8PID - chains J and R of the 9 polymer chains in the assembly; structure by electron microscopy, 3.00 A resolution.

[Chain J]
Name: DNA-directed RNA polymerase subunit beta'
From: Escherichia coli
Notes: EC 2.7.7.6
UniProtKB: P0A8T7 (RPOC_ECOLI); numbering as in UniProt (aligned over 2-1407)
Chain sequence (1416 residues; numbered 1 to 1416; the number before each row is that of its first residue):
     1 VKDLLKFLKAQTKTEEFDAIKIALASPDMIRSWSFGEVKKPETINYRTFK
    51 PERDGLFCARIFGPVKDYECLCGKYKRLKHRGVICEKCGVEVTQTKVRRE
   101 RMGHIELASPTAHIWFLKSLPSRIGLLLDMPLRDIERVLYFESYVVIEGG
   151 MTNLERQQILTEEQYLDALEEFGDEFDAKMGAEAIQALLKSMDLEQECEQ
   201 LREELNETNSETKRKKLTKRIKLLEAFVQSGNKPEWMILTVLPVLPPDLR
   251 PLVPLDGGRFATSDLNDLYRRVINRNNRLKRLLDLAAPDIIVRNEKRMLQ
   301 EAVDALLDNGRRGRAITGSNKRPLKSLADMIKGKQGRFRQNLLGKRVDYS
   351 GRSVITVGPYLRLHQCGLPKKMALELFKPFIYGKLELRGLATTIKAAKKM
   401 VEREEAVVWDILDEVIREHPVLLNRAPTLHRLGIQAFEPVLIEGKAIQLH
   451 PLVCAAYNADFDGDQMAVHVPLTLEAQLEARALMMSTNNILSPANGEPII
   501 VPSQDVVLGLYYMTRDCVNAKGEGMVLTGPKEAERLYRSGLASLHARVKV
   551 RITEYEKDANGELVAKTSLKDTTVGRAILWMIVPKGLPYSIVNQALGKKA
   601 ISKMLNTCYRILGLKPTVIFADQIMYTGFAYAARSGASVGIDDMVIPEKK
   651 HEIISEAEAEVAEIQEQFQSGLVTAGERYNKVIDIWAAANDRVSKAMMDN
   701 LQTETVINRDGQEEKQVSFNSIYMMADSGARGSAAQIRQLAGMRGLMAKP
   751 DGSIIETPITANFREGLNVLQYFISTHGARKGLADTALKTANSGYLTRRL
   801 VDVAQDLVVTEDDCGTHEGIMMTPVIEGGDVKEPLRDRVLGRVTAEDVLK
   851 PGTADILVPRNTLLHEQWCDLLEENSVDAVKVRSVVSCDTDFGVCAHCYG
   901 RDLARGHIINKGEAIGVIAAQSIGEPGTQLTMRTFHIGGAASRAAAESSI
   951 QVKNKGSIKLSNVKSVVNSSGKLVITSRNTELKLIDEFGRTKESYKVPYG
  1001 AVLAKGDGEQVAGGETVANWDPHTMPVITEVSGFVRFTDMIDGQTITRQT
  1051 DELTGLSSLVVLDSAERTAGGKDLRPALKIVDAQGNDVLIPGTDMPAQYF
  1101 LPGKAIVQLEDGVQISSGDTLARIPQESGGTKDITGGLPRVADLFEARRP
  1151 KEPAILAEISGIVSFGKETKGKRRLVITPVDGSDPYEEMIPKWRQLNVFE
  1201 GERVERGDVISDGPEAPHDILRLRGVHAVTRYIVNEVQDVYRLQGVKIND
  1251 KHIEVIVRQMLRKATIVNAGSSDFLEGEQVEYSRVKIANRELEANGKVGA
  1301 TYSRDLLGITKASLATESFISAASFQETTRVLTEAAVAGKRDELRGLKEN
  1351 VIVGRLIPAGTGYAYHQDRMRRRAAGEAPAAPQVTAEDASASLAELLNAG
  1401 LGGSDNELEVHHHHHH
Disordered / not traced: 1-15, 937-946, 1127-1133, 1376-1416
Sequence notes: expression tag (1, 1408-1416)
Ion coordination: Zn2+ site 1: Cys-70, Cys-72, Cys-85, Cys-88; Mg2+: Asp-460, Asp-462 (shared with G16(R), U17(R) of chain R); Zn2+ site 2: Cys-814, Cys-888, Cys-895, Cys-898
Swiss-Prot annotation at these positions:
  - binding site (Zn(2+)): Cys-70, Cys-72, Cys-85, Cys-88, Cys-814, Cys-888, Cys-895, Cys-898
  - binding site (Mg(2+)): Asp-460, Asp-462, Asp-464
  - modified residue: Lys-983 (N6-acetyllysine)
  - mutagenesis: Gln-504 (Q504P: Resistant to antibiotics salinamide A and B), Asn-690 (N690D: Resistant to antibiotics salinamide A and B), Met-697 (M697V: Resistant to antibiotics salinamide A and B), Ala-735 (A735T: Resistant to antibiotics salinamide A and B), Arg-738 (R738C/H/P/S: Resistant to antibiotics salinamide A and B), Ala-748 (A748E: Resistant to antibiotics salinamide A and B), Pro-758 (P758S/T: Resistant to antibiotics salinamide A and B), Phe-763 (F763C: Resistant to antibiotics salinamide A and B), Ser-775 (S775A: Resistant to antibiotics salinamide A and B), Ala-779 (A779T/V: Resistant to antibiotics salinamide A and B), Arg-780 (R780C: Resistant to antibiotics salinamide A and B), Gly-782 (G782A/C: Resistant to antibiotics salinamide A and B), 1 further mutagenesis entry in UniProt

[Chain R]
Molecule: 19-nt RNA strand
Sequence (19 nucleotides; each row starts with the number of its first residue):
     1 UUCUUUGGCGGUAGCGUGC
Disordered / not traced: 1-5
Ion coordination: Mg2+: G16, U17 (shared with Asp-460(J), Asp-462(J) of chain J)

[Chain J / chain R interface]
Contacting residue pairs - 17 pairs, chain J then chain R:
  Val-253(J) / G7(R)  base contact
  Pro-254(J) / U6(R)  phosphate contact
  Leu-255(J) / G7(R)  base contact
  Asp-256(J) / U6(R)  phosphate contact
  Ala-261(J) / G7(R)  base contact
  Arg-425(J) / G16(R)  hydrogen bond to the sugar
  Ala-426(J) / G16(R)  base contact
  Pro-427(J) / G16(R)  base contact
  Asn-458(J) / U17(R)  sugar contact
  Asn-458(J) / G18(R)  hydrogen bond to the base
  Asp-460(J) / G16(R)  phosphate contact
  Asp-460(J) / U17(R)  phosphate contact
  Asp-462(J) / G16(R)  sugar contact
  Asp-462(J) / U17(R)  phosphate contact
  Asp-464(J) / G16(R)  hydrogen bond to the sugar
  Arg-731(J) / C19(R)  hydrogen bond to the sugar
  Gln-929(J) / G18(R)  hydrogen bond to the base
Interface residues without a listed pair, chain J (18 interface residues in all): Arg-322, Gly-463, Gln-465, Thr-786
Interface residues without a listed pair, chain R (9 interface residues in all): C9, G10, C15

[In short]
Chain J and chain R form an interface of 18 and 9 residues respectively; the contacts include 5 hydrogen
bonds. Among the polar pairs are Asn-458(J)/G18(R), Gln-929(J)/G18(R) and Arg-425(J)/G16(R).
Chain J is DNA-directed RNA polymerase subunit beta' (Escherichia coli) and chain R is a 19-nt RNA strand; the
structure, backtracked E. coli transcription complex paused at ops site and bound to RfaH, was determined by
electron microscopy (same publication as 8PEN, 8PFG, 8PFJ, 8PH9, 8PHK, 8PIB, 8PIL and 8PIM).
